9BZD - chains A and B of the 4 polymer chains in the assembly; structure by electron microscopy, 3.82 A resolution.

[Chain A (and B)]
Molecule: Ribonucleoside-diphosphate reductase subunit alpha
Organism: Bacillus subtilis
Notes: EC 1.17.4.1; chain B of this document is another copy of the same molecule, construct and numbering; everything in this record applies to it too
UniProtKB: P50620 (RIR1_BACSU); residue numbers follow UniProt; this construct covers 1-700
Chain sequence (700 residues; row label = number of the first residue in the row):
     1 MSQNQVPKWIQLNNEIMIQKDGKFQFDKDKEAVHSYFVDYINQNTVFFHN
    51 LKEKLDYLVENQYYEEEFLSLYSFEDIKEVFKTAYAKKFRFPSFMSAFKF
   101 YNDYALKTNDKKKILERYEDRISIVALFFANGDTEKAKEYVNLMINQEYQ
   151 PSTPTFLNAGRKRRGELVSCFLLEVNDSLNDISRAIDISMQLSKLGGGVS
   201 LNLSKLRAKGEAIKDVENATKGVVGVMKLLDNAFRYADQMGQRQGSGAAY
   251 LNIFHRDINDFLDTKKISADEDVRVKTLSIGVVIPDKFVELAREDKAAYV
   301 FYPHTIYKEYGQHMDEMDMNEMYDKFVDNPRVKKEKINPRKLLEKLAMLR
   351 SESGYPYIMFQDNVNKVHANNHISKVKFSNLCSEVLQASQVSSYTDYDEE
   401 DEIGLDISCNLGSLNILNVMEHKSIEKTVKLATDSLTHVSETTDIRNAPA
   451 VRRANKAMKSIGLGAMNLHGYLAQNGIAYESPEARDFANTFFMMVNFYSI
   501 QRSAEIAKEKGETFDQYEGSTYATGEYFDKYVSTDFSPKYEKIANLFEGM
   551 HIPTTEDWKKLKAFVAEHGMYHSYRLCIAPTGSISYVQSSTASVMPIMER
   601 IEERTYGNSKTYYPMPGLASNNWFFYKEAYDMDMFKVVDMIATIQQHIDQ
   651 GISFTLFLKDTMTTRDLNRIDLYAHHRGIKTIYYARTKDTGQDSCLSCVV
Disordered / not traced: 1-5, 689-700
Residues lining bound ligands:
  - ATP (adenosine-5'-triphosphate): Val-33, His-34, Phe-37, Asn-42, Phe-89, Arg-90, Phe-91, Arg-117
  - GDP (guanosine-5'-diphosphate): Val-46, Phe-47, Phe-48, His-49, Asn-50, Leu-51, Lys-54, Lys-78, Phe-81, Lys-82, Tyr-85, Asp-120
  - dTTP (TTP), molecule 1: Asp-177, Ser-178, Leu-179, Ile-182, Leu-206, Arg-207, Ala-212, Ile-213, Lys-214, Ala-219, Thr-220, Lys-221, His-304
  - dTTP (TTP), molecule 2: Lys-194, Tyr-236, Ala-237, Asp-238, Met-240
Curated features (UniProtKB/Swiss-Prot):
  - active site: Asn-380 (Proton acceptor), Cys-382 (Cysteine radical intermediate), Glu-384 (Proton acceptor)
  - binding site (substrate): Thr-153, Ser-169, Cys-170, Gly-198, Asn-380 to Glu-384, Pro-580 to Ile-584
  - site: Cys-170 (Important for hydrogen atom transfer), Asp-177 (Allosteric effector binding), Arg-207 (Allosteric effector binding), Cys-409 (Important for hydrogen atom transfer), Tyr-683 (Important for electron transfer), Tyr-684 (Important for electron transfer), Cys-695 (Interacts with thioredoxin/glutaredoxin), Cys-698 (Interacts with thioredoxin/glutaredoxin)
  - mutagenesis: His-255 (H255Y: In ts-A 73; temperature-sensitive lethal mutation)
From the paper describing this entry:
  - catalytic residues: Cys-382, Tyr-684 (citing earlier work)

[Interface between chain A and chain B]
Residue-residue contacts (59; chain A residue first):
  Leu-179(A) / Met-190(B)
  Leu-179(A) / Gln-191(B)
  Leu-179(A) / Lys-194(B)
  Leu-179(A) / Tyr-236(B)  hydrophobic
  Asn-180(A) / Gln-191(B)  hydrogen bond
  Asn-180(A) / Asn-447(B)
  Ile-182(A) / Tyr-236(B)
  Ser-183(A) / Asp-187(B)  hydrogen bond
  Ser-183(A) / Met-190(B)
  Arg-184(A) / Arg-184(B)
  Asp-187(A) / Ser-183(B)  hydrogen bond
  Met-190(A) / Leu-179(B)
  Met-190(A) / Leu-229(B)  hydrophobic
  Gln-191(A) / Leu-179(B)
  Gln-191(A) / Asn-180(B)  hydrogen bond
  Lys-194(A) / Leu-179(B)
  Ile-213(A) / Met-240(B)  hydrophobic
  Val-216(A) / Met-240(B)  hydrophobic
  Ala-219(A) / Met-240(B)  hydrophobic
  Lys-221(A) / Arg-235(B)  hydrogen bond (side chain-backbone)
  Lys-221(A) / Tyr-236(B)
  Lys-221(A) / Asp-238(B)  salt bridge
  Gly-225(A) / Tyr-236(B)
  Val-226(A) / Tyr-236(B)
  Lys-228(A) / Asn-232(B)
  Leu-229(A) / Asn-232(B)
  Leu-229(A) / Ala-233(B)
  Leu-229(A) / Tyr-236(B)  hydrophobic
  Asn-232(A) / Lys-228(B)
  Asn-232(A) / Leu-229(B)
  Asn-232(A) / Asn-232(B)  hydrogen bond
  Ala-233(A) / Leu-229(B)  hydrophobic
  Arg-235(A) / Lys-221(B)
  Tyr-236(A) / Ile-182(B)
  Tyr-236(A) / Lys-221(B)
  Tyr-236(A) / Gly-225(B)
  Tyr-236(A) / Val-226(B)
  Tyr-236(A) / Leu-229(B)  hydrophobic
  Asp-238(A) / Lys-221(B)  salt bridge
  Met-240(A) / Ile-213(B)  hydrophobic
  Met-240(A) / Ala-219(B)
  Gly-241(A) / Ala-219(B)
  Asp-396(A) / Arg-446(B)
  Asp-396(A) / Asn-447(B)  hydrogen bond
  Tyr-397(A) / Asp-401(B)  hydrogen bond
  Tyr-397(A) / Ile-403(B)
  Tyr-397(A) / Arg-446(B)  hydrogen bond (backbone-backbone)
  Tyr-397(A) / Asn-447(B)
  Tyr-397(A) / Pro-449(B)  hydrophobic
  Asp-398(A) / Arg-452(B)  salt bridge
  Asp-401(A) / Tyr-397(B)  hydrogen bond
  Ile-403(A) / Tyr-397(B)
  Arg-446(A) / Asp-396(B)
  Arg-446(A) / Tyr-397(B)  hydrogen bond (backbone-backbone)
  Asn-447(A) / Asn-180(B)  hydrogen bond
  Asn-447(A) / Asp-396(B)  hydrogen bond
  Asn-447(A) / Tyr-397(B)  hydrogen bond (side chain-backbone)
  Pro-449(A) / Tyr-397(B)  hydrophobic
  Arg-452(A) / Asp-398(B)  salt bridge
Interface residues without a listed pair, chain A (38 interface residues in all): Ile-186, Asn-218, Gly-222, Gln-242, Tyr-394
Interface residues without a listed pair, chain B (37 interface residues in all): Arg-163, Ile-186, Lys-214, Val-216, Asn-218, Gly-222

[Summary]
38 residues of chain A and 37 residues of chain B are in contact, with 14 hydrogen bonds and 4 salt bridges.
Polar contacts include Lys-221(A)/Asp-238(B), Asp-398(A)/Arg-452(B) and Asn-180(A)/Gln-191(B). Chain A binds
ATP, GDP and dTTP. The paper reports catalytic residues Cys-382(A) and Tyr-684(A).
Chain A and chain B are both Ribonucleoside-diphosphate reductase subunit alpha (Bacillus subtilis); the
structure, Class 23 model for combined refinement of Bacillus subtilis ribonucleotide reductase complex, was
determined by electron microscopy, deposited together with 9BW3, 9BWX, 9BX2, 9BX3, 9BX6, 9BX8 and 39 further
entries.
